PDB entry 1P3P | X-ray diffraction, 2.70 A resolution | chains C and D of the 10 polymer chains in the assembly

== Chain C ==
Molecule: Histone H2A
Source organism: Xenopus laevis
UniProt: Q7ZT66 (Q7ZT66_9ZZZZ); residues 801-929 here correspond to UniProt positions 2-130 (UniProt number = residue number - 799)
Amino-acid sequence (129 residues; each row starts with the number of its first residue):
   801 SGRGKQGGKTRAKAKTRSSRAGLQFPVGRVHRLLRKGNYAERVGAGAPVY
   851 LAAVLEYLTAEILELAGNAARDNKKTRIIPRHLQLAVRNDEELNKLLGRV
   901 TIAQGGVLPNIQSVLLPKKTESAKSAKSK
Disordered / not traced: 801-813, 921-929
Sequence notes: conflict A814 (Ser15 in Q7ZT66), G867 (Trp68 in Q7ZT66), N868 (Glu69 in Q7ZT66), 21 further conflict positions vs the reference (Q7ZT66) not listed

== Chain D ==
Molecule: Histone H2B
Source organism: Xenopus laevis
UniProt: P02281 (H2B1_XENLA); residues 1198-1322 here correspond to UniProt positions 1-125 (UniProt number = residue number - 1197)
Amino-acid sequence (125 residues; each row starts with the number of its first residue):
  1198 PEPAKSAPAPKKGSKKAVTKTQKKDGKKRRKSRKESYAIYVYKVLKQVHP
  1248 DTGISSKAMSIMNSFVNDVFERIAGEASRLAHYNKRSTITSREIQTAVRL
  1298 LLPGELAKHAVSEGTKAVTKYTSAK
Disordered / not traced: 1198-1229
Sequence notes: conflict Q1219 (Pro23 in P02281), L1242 (Met46 in P02281), S1257 (Gly61 in P02281), V1266 (Ile70 in P02281)
Swiss-Prot annotation at these positions:
  - modified residue: K1213 (N6-acetyllysine)

== How chain C and chain D interact ==
Pairs across the interface - 118 pairs, chain C then chain D:
  R817(C) - Y1318(D)
  S819(C) - K1317(D)
  R820(C) - K1317(D)
  R820(C) - Y1318(D)
  R820(C) - K1322(D)  hydrogen bond (side chain-backbone)
  A821(C) - A1314(D)
  A821(C) - K1317(D)
  A821(C) - Y1318(D)  hydrophobic
  G822(C) - K1317(D)
  Q824(C) - Y1237(D)
  Q824(C) - K1240(D)
  Q824(C) - Q1244(D)
  F825(C) - Y1237(D)
  F825(C) - V1241(D)  hydrophobic
  P826(C) - Y1237(D)
  R829(C) - E1232(D)  salt bridge
  R829(C) - S1233(D)  hydrogen bond (side chain-backbone)
  R829(C) - Y1237(D)
  V830(C) - F1267(D)  hydrophobic
  R832(C) - E1232(D)  salt bridge
  L833(C) - Y1234(D)
  L833(C) - F1267(D)  hydrophobic
  L834(C) - F1267(D)  hydrophobic
  L834(C) - A1271(D)  hydrophobic
  Y839(C) - F1267(D)
  Y839(C) - A1271(D)  hydrophobic
  Y839(C) - G1272(D)
  Y839(C) - S1275(D)  hydrogen bond (backbone-side chain)
  Y839(C) - H1279(D)
  Y839(C) - I1286(D)  hydrophobic
  A840(C) - S1284(D)
  A840(C) - I1286(D)  hydrophobic
  E841(C) - S1284(D)  hydrogen bond (backbone-backbone)
  R842(C) - S1284(D)  hydrogen bond (backbone-backbone)
  R842(C) - T1285(D)
  R842(C) - I1286(D)  hydrogen bond (backbone-backbone)
  V843(C) - I1286(D)
  G844(C) - T1285(D)
  G844(C) - I1286(D)  hydrogen bond (backbone-backbone)
  G846(C) - S1288(D)
  G846(C) - V1315(D)
  A847(C) - I1286(D)
  A847(C) - T1287(D)
  A847(C) - S1288(D)
  A847(C) - I1291(D)
  V849(C) - A1314(D)
  V849(C) - V1315(D)
  V849(C) - Y1318(D)  hydrophobic
  Y850(C) - S1288(D)
  Y850(C) - I1291(D)  hydrophobic
  Y850(C) - Q1292(D)  hydrogen bond
  Y850(C) - V1308(D)  hydrogen bond (side chain-backbone)
  Y850(C) - G1311(D)
  Y850(C) - T1312(D)
  Y850(C) - V1315(D)  hydrophobic
  L851(C) - F1267(D)  hydrophobic
  L851(C) - I1270(D)  hydrophobic
  L851(C) - I1291(D)  hydrophobic
  A853(C) - E1310(D)
  A853(C) - G1311(D)
  A853(C) - A1314(D)  hydrophobic
  V854(C) - I1270(D)  hydrophobic
  V854(C) - A1307(D)
  L855(C) - V1263(D)  hydrophobic
  L855(C) - V1266(D)  hydrophobic
  L855(C) - F1267(D)
  E856(C) - V1241(D)
  Y857(C) - L1303(D)
  Y857(C) - H1306(D)  hydrogen bond
  Y857(C) - A1307(D)
  Y857(C) - E1310(D)
  L858(C) - F1262(D)  hydrophobic
  L858(C) - V1266(D)  hydrophobic
  L858(C) - L1303(D)  hydrophobic
  T859(C) - V1241(D)
  T859(C) - M1259(D)
  T859(C) - V1263(D)
  A860(C) - V1241(D)  hydrophobic
  E861(C) - L1303(D)
  I862(C) - M1259(D)  hydrophobic
  L863(C) - V1238(D)
  L863(C) - L1242(D)  hydrophobic
  L863(C) - H1246(D)
  L863(C) - M1259(D)  hydrophobic
  E864(C) - V1245(D)
  E864(C) - H1246(D)  salt bridge
  G867(C) - H1246(D)
  N868(C) - H1246(D)
  T876(C) - T1249(D)
  T876(C) - G1250(D)  hydrogen bond (backbone-backbone)
  R877(C) - G1250(D)
  R877(C) - I1251(D)
  R877(C) - S1252(D)
  I878(C) - T1249(D)
  I878(C) - G1250(D)  hydrogen bond (backbone-backbone)
  I878(C) - I1251(D)
  I878(C) - S1252(D)  hydrogen bond (backbone-backbone)
  I878(C) - A1255(D)
  I879(C) - A1255(D)
  P880(C) - S1252(D)
  P880(C) - K1254(D)
  P880(C) - A1255(D)
  P880(C) - I1258(D)  hydrophobic
  L883(C) - A1255(D)
  L883(C) - I1258(D)  hydrophobic
  L883(C) - M1259(D)  hydrophobic
  E892(C) - P1300(D)
  E892(C) - G1301(D)
  E892(C) - E1302(D)  hydrogen bond (side chain-backbone)
  E892(C) - L1303(D)  hydrogen bond (side chain-backbone)
  L893(C) - L1303(D)  hydrophobic
  L896(C) - R1269(D)  hydrogen bond (backbone-side chain)
  L896(C) - L1299(D)  hydrophobic
  L897(C) - R1269(D)
  V900(C) - D1265(D)
  V900(C) - R1269(D)
  I902(C) - I1258(D)  hydrophobic
  A903(C) - I1258(D)
Also at the interface, not in a pair above, chain C (54 interface residues in all): L823, A845, K895
Also at the interface, not in a pair above, chain D (58 interface residues in all): D1248, E1268, V1295, L1298, A1321

== In short ==
The interface between chain C and chain D involves 54 residues on one side and 58 on the other; the contacts
include 16 hydrogen bonds and 3 salt bridges. Among the polar pairs are R829(C)-E1232(D), R832(C)-E1232(D) and
E864(C)-H1246(D).
Here chain C is Histone H2A and chain D is Histone H2B, both from Xenopus laevis. Entry 1P3P (Crystallographic
Studies of Nucleosome Core Particles containing Histone 'Sin' Mutants) was determined by X-ray diffraction,
deposited together with 1P34, 1P3A, 1P3B, 1P3F, 1P3G, 1P3I and 4 further entries.
